3OVZ - chain A; structure by X-ray diffraction, 2.02 A resolution.

Chain A:
Name: Cathepsin K
From: Homo sapiens
Notes: EC 3.4.22.38
UniProt: P43235 (CATK_HUMAN); residues 7-215 here correspond to UniProt positions 121-329 (UniProt number = residue number + 114)
Sequence (213 residues; row label = number of the first residue in the row):
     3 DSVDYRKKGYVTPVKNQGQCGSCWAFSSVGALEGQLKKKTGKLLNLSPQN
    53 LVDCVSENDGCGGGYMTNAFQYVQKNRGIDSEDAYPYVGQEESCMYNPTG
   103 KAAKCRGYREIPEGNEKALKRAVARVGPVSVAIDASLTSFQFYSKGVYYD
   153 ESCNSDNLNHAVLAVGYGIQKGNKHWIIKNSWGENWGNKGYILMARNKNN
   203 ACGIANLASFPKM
Disulfide bonds: Cys-22/Cys-63, Cys-56/Cys-96, Cys-155/Cys-204
Differences from the reference sequence: expression tag (3-6)
Ligand contacts: O96 (N-[(1S)-3-amino-1-ethyl-2,3-dioxopropyl]-2-chloro-4-(pyridin-2-ylmethoxy)-3-(trifluoromethyl)benzamide): Gln-19, Cys-22, Gly-23, Ser-24, Cys-25, Trp-26, Gly-65, Gly-66, Tyr-67, Met-68, Ala-134, Leu-160, Asn-161, His-162, Ala-163, Trp-184, Leu-209
Curated features (UniProtKB/Swiss-Prot):
  - active site: Cys-25, His-162, Asn-182

In short:
Chain A binds compound O96. Curated annotation (UniProt) lists 3 active-site residues.
Chain A is Cathepsin K (Homo sapiens); the structure, Cathepsin K in complex with a covalent inhibitor with a
ketoamide warhead, was determined by X-ray diffraction (same publication as 3OVX).
